PDB entry 7UZP | X-ray diffraction, 2.29 A resolution | chains B and D of the 6 polymer chains in the assembly

Chain B (and D):
Name: PTHrP[1-36] 24,28,31 XCP
Notes: chain D of this document is another copy of the same molecule, construct and numbering; everything in this record applies to it too
Amino-acid sequence (22 residues; numbered 15 to 36; the number before each row is that of its first residue):
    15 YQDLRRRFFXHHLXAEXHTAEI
Modified residues: XCP ((1S,2S)-2-aminocyclopentanecarboxylic acid) at position 24; XCP ((1S,2S)-2-aminocyclopentanecarboxylic acid) at position 28; XCP ((1S,2S)-2-aminocyclopentanecarboxylic acid) at position 31

How chain B and chain D interact:
Contacting residue pairs - 10 pairs, chain B then chain D:
  Tyr-15(B) / Phe-23(D)  hydrophobic
  Leu-18(B) / Leu-27(D)  hydrophobic
  Arg-21(B) / Glu-30(D)  salt bridge
  Phe-22(B) / Phe-23(D)  hydrophobic
  Phe-22(B) / His-26(D)
  Phe-22(B) / Glu-30(D)
  His-25(B) / His-26(D)  hydrogen bond
  His-25(B) / Ala-29(D)
  His-25(B) / Glu-30(D)  salt bridge
  His-26(B) / His-26(D)  hydrogen bond

In short:
Chain B and chain D form an interface of 6 and 5 residues respectively, with 2 hydrogen bonds and 2 salt
bridges. Among the polar pairs are Arg-21(B)/Glu-30(D), His-25(B)/Glu-30(D) and His-25(B)/His-26(D).
Both chains are PTHrP[1-36] 24,28,31 XCP. Entry 7UZP (parathyroid hormone 1 receptor extracellular domain
complexed with a peptide ligand containing three beta-amino acids) was determined by X-ray diffraction (same
publication as 7UZO).
